PDB entry 3MGN | X-ray diffraction, 1.40 A resolution | chains A and H of the 6 polymer chains in the assembly

# Chain A
Protein: IQN17
Sequence (47 residues; row label = number of the first residue in the row; numbering starts at 0):
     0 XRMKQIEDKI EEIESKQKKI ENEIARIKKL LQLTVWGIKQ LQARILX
Modified / non-standard residues: ACE (acetyl group) at position 0; NH2 (amino group) at position 46

# Chain H
Protein: D-peptide inhibitor PIE71
Sequence (17 residues; numbered 0 to 16; the number before each row is that of its first residue; numbering starts at 0):
     0 XKGFVCPPEW RWLCDLX
Unresolved in the structure: 0-1
Disulfides: Cys-5/Cys-13
Covalent attachments: covalent link Cys-5/Cys-13
Modified / non-standard residues: ACE (acetyl group) at position 0, NH2 (amino group) at position 16; Lys-1 (D-lysine; DLY); Phe-3 (D-phenylalanine; DPN); Val-4 (D-valine; DVA); Cys-5, Cys-13 (D-cysteine; DCY); Pro-6, Pro-7 (D-proline; DPR); Glu-8 (D-glutamic acid; DGL); Trp-9, Trp-11 (D-tryptophan; DTR); Arg-10 (D-arginine; DAR); Leu-12, Leu-15 (D-leucine; DLE); Asp-14 (D-aspartic acid; DAS)

# Chain A / chain H interface
Contacting residue pairs (9):
  Leu-29(A) with Leu-15(H); NH2_16(H)
  Leu-32(A) with Leu-12(H); Cys-13(H); NH2_16(H)
  Trp-35(A) with Phe-3(H); Trp-9(H)
  Gly-36(A) with Trp-9(H)
  Gln-39(A) with Trp-9(H)
Also at the interface, not in a pair above, chain A (7 interface residues in all): Thr-33, Leu-40
Also at the interface, not in a pair above, chain H (7 interface residues in all): Pro-6

# Overview
Chain A and chain H each contribute 7 residues to their interface.
Chain A is IQN17 and chain H is D-peptide inhibitor PIE71; the structure, D-Peptide inhibitor PIE71 in complex
with IQN17, was determined by X-ray diffraction, deposited together with 3L35, 3L36 and 3L37.
